PDB entry 4IDQ | X-ray diffraction, 2.29 A resolution | chains A and B

[Chain A (and B)]
Molecule: Atlastin-1
Organism: Homo sapiens
Notes: EC 3.6.5.-; fragment: cytoplasmic domain; chain B of this document is another copy of the same molecule, construct and numbering; everything in this record applies to it too
Reference sequence: Q8WXF7 (ATLA1_HUMAN); residues 1-446 here = UniProt positions 1-446
Chain sequence (447 residues; row label = number of the first residue in the row; numbering starts at 0):
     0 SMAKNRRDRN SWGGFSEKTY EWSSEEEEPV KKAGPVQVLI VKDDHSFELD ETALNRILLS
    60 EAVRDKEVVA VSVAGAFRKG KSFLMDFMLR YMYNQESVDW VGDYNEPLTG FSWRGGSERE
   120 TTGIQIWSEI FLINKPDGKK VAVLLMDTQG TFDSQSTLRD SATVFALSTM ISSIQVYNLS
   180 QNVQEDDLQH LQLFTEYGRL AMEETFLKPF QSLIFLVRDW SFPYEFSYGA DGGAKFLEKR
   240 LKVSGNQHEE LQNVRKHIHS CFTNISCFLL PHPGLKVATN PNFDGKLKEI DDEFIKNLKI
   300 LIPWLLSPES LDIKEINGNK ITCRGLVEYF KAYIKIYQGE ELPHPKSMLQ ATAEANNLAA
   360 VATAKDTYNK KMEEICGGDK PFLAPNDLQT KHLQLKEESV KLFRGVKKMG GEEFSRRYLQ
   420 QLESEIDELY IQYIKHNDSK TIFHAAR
Unresolved in the structure: 0-29
Construct notes: expression tag (0); engineered mutation T440 (Asn in Q8WXF7)
Bound ions: Mg2+: S81, T120 (together with GDP)
Residues lining bound ligands: GDP (guanosine-5'-diphosphate): A75, F76, R77, K78, G79, K80, S81, F82, S111, W112, R113, G114, T120, R217, D218, H271, P272, V276, A277, F282, F293
What the authors report for this chain:
  - catalytic residues: R77
  - binding site for GDP: R77
  - binding site for tetrafluoroaluminate: R77
  - conformationally variable residues (helix shift, side-chain flip): R77, E184 to T204
  - mutagenesis - R77A (0.1 uM Pi/min/uM): abolished catalytic activity on GTP
  - mutagenesis - R77A: unchanged binding to fluorescently labelled nucleotides
  - disease-associated variants - N440T
  - mutagenesis - K295C/C375A: unchanged catalytic activity on GTP
  - mutagenesis - M347E: decreased binding to nucleotide
  - mutagenesis - M347E: abolished catalytic activity on G domain
  - mutagenesis - M347E: decreased catalytic activity on GTP

[Interface between chain A and chain B]
Contacting residue pairs (147):
  H44(A) - H247(B)
  A75(A) - Q183(B)
  F76(A) - N181(B)
  F76(A) - Q183(B)
  K78(A) - Q180(B)  hydrogen bond
  K78(A) - Q183(B)
  G114(A) - Y223(B)
  G115(A) - F221(B)
  G115(A) - Y223(B)  hydrogen bond (backbone-side chain)
  G115(A) - E224(B)
  S116(A) - W219(B)
  S116(A) - F221(B)
  S116(A) - E224(B)  hydrogen bond
  S116(A) - F235(B)
  S116(A) - R239(B)  hydrogen bond (backbone-side chain)
  E117(A) - K238(B)  salt bridge
  E117(A) - R239(B)  salt bridge
  F151(A) - Q183(B)
  F151(A) - E184(B)  hydrogen bond (backbone-backbone)
  F151(A) - D185(B)
  D152(A) - E184(B)
  S153(A) - E184(B)
  S153(A) - R239(B)
  S153(A) - L250(B)
  S153(A) - R254(B)
  Q154(A) - L250(B)
  S155(A) - L250(B)
  T156(A) - H247(B)
  T156(A) - E249(B)
  L157(A) - E249(B)  hydrogen bond (backbone-side chain)
  L157(A) - M347(B)  hydrophobic
  S179(A) - Q180(B)  hydrogen bond
  Q180(A) - K78(B)
  Q180(A) - S179(B)  hydrogen bond
  Q180(A) - Q180(B)
  N181(A) - F76(B)
  N181(A) - R77(B)
  Q183(A) - A75(B)
  Q183(A) - F76(B)
  Q183(A) - K78(B)
  Q183(A) - F151(B)
  E184(A) - F151(B)  hydrogen bond (backbone-backbone)
  E184(A) - D152(B)
  E184(A) - S153(B)
  D185(A) - F151(B)
  D185(A) - H189(B)  salt bridge
  Q188(A) - S346(B)
  H189(A) - D185(B)  salt bridge
  H189(A) - M347(B)
  Q191(A) - L348(B)
  L192(A) - M347(B)  hydrophobic
  E195(A) - L348(B)
  E195(A) - M408(B)
  E195(A) - G409(B)
  E195(A) - G410(B)
  Y196(A) - M408(B)  hydrophobic
  L199(A) - K406(B)
  L199(A) - K407(B)
  L199(A) - M408(B)  hydrophobic
  W219(A) - S116(B)
  S220(A) - A277(B)
  S220(A) - T278(B)
  F221(A) - G114(B)
  F221(A) - G115(B)
  F221(A) - S116(B)
  Y223(A) - G114(B)
  Y223(A) - G115(B)  hydrogen bond (side chain-backbone)
  Y223(A) - T278(B)
  Y223(A) - P280(B)  hydrophobic
  E224(A) - G115(B)
  E224(A) - S116(B)  hydrogen bond
  K238(A) - E117(B)  salt bridge
  R239(A) - S116(B)  hydrogen bond (side chain-backbone)
  R239(A) - E117(B)  salt bridge
  R239(A) - S153(B)
  H247(A) - H44(B)
  H247(A) - T156(B)
  E249(A) - T156(B)
  E249(A) - L157(B)  hydrogen bond (side chain-backbone)
  L250(A) - S153(B)
  L250(A) - Q154(B)
  L250(A) - S155(B)
  R254(A) - S153(B)
  H271(A) - L274(B)
  L274(A) - H271(B)
  L274(A) - D290(B)
  A277(A) - S220(B)
  T278(A) - S220(B)
  T278(A) - Y223(B)
  P280(A) - Y223(B)  hydrophobic
  D290(A) - L274(B)
  E340(A) - K406(B)
  P342(A) - N355(B)
  P342(A) - K406(B)
  K345(A) - M347(B)
  S346(A) - Q188(B)
  M347(A) - L157(B)  hydrophobic
  M347(A) - H189(B)
  M347(A) - L192(B)  hydrophobic
  M347(A) - K345(B)
  M347(A) - M347(B)
  L348(A) - Q191(B)
  L348(A) - L192(B)
  L348(A) - E195(B)
  A350(A) - A350(B)  hydrophobic
  A350(A) - T351(B)
  A350(A) - A354(B)
  T351(A) - A350(B)
  A354(A) - L357(B)
  N355(A) - P342(B)
  L357(A) - A354(B)
  L357(A) - L357(B)  hydrophobic
  L357(A) - A358(B)
  A358(A) - L357(B)
  N368(A) - Q431(B)  hydrogen bond
  K369(A) - E427(B)  salt bridge
  E372(A) - Q431(B)  hydrogen bond
  E372(A) - H435(B)  salt bridge
  C375(A) - H435(B)
  G376(A) - H435(B)
  G377(A) - K434(B)
  G377(A) - H435(B)  hydrogen bond (backbone-side chain)
  G377(A) - S438(B)
  D378(A) - K434(B)  salt bridge
  K406(A) - L199(B)  hydrogen bond (side chain-backbone)
  K406(A) - E340(B)
  K406(A) - P342(B)
  K407(A) - L199(B)
  M408(A) - E195(B)
  M408(A) - Y196(B)  hydrophobic
  M408(A) - L199(B)  hydrophobic
  M408(A) - P342(B)
  G409(A) - E195(B)  hydrogen bond (backbone-side chain)
  G410(A) - E195(B)
  E427(A) - K369(B)
  Q431(A) - N368(B)  hydrogen bond
  Q431(A) - E372(B)  hydrogen bond
  Q431(A) - Y432(B)
  Y432(A) - Q431(B)
  K434(A) - G377(B)
  K434(A) - D378(B)
  H435(A) - E372(B)  salt bridge
  H435(A) - C375(B)
  H435(A) - G376(B)
  H435(A) - G377(B)  hydrogen bond (side chain-backbone)
  H435(A) - H435(B)
  S438(A) - G377(B)
Other interface residues (no listed pair), chain A (89 interface residues in all): R77, E203, D218, F225, F235, H256, G273, L341, H343, P344, E353, D365, E411, L428
Other interface residues (no listed pair), chain B (86 interface residues in all): E203, F225, G273, L341, H343, P344, E353, D365, L428

[In short]
89 residues of chain A face 86 of chain B across their interface; the contacts include 21 hydrogen bonds and
10 salt bridges. Among the polar pairs are E117(A)-K238(B), E117(A)-R239(B) and D185(A)-H189(B). The paper
reports the catalytic residue R77(A); R77A of chain A abolishes catalytic activity on GTP; 3 substitutions
were tested in all.
Both chains are Atlastin-1 (Homo sapiens). Entry 4IDQ (human atlastin-1 1-446, N440T, GDPAlF4-) was determined
by X-ray diffraction (same publication as 4IDN, 4IDO and 4IDP).
